Entry 5OUH (X-ray diffraction, 2.50 A resolution); this record covers chains A and E of the 5 polymer chains in the assembly.

Chain A (and E):
Name: Acetylcholine binding protein
From: Homo sapiens
Notes: chain E of this document is another copy of the same molecule, construct and numbering; everything in this record applies to it too
Chain sequence (205 residues; each row starts with the number of its first residue; numbering starts at 0):
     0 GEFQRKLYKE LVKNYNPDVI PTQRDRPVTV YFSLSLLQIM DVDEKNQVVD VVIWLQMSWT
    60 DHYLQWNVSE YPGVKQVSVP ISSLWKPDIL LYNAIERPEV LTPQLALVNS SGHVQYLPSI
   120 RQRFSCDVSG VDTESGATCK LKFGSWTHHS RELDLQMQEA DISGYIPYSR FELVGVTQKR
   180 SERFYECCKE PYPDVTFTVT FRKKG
Disulfide bonds: C125-C138, C186-C187
Covalent attachments: N-acetylglucosamine (NAG) linked to N108
Ligand contacts:
  - Alpha-Lobeline (L0B), molecule 1: L36, W53, L104, L106, Q114, L116
  - Alpha-Lobeline (L0B), molecule 2: Y91, S144, W145, T146, Y184, C186, C187, Y191
What the authors report for this chain:
  - mutagenesis - I80D, P97F, I119G, Q121F, F123S: abolished expression

How chain A and chain E interact:
Residue-residue contacts (43; chain A residue first):
  G0(A) with I19(E); T21(E), hydrogen bond (backbone-backbone); Y62(E)
  E1(A) with Y62(E), hydrogen bond
  Q3(A) with V18(E)
  R4(A) with N13(E), hydrogen bond (side chain-backbone); Y62(E)
  Y7(A) with N15(E); D17(E); V18(E), hydrophobic
  Q37(A) with S124(E), hydrogen bond
  M39(A) with N45(E); V47(E), hydrophobic; I94(E), hydrophobic
  D40(A) with K44(E), salt bridge; N45(E)
  W53(A) with W145(E)
  S77(A) with D17(E); T146(E), hydrogen bond; H147(E)
  P79(A) with D17(E)
  E98(A) with E95(E); R96(E), hydrogen bond (side chain-backbone)
  V99(A) with R96(E), hydrogen bond (backbone-side chain)
  L100(A) with L89(E); A93(E); I94(E); E95(E); R96(E)
  T101(A) with W145(E)
  P102(A) with W145(E)
  L104(A) with D87(E); T146(E)
  L106(A) with T146(E)
  L116(A) with W145(E)
  R120(A) with I94(E), hydrogen bond (side chain-backbone); E95(E)
  Y167(A) with Q46(E), hydrogen bond (backbone-side chain); S124(E), hydrogen bond; C125(E), hydrogen bond (side chain-backbone); D126(E)
  R169(A) with K44(E); N45(E), hydrogen bond
Also at the interface, not in a pair above, chain A (23 interface residues in all): Q75
Also at the interface, not in a pair above, chain E (25 interface residues in all): H148, Y191

Summary:
The interface between chain A and chain E involves 23 residues on one side and 25 on the other, with 12
hydrogen bonds and 1 salt bridge. Polar contacts include D40(A)-K44(E), E1(A)-Y62(E) and R4(A)-N13(E). From
the paper: I80D, P97F and I119G of chain A, among others, abolish expression; 5 substitutions were tested in
all.
Both chains are Acetylcholine binding protein (Homo sapiens). Entry 5OUH (Humanized alpha-AChBP (acetylcholine
binding protein) in complex with lobeline) was determined by X-ray diffraction, deposited together with 5OUG
and 5OUI.
